PDB entry 5E5A | X-ray diffraction, 2.81 A resolution | chains G and H of the 11 polymer chains in the assembly

# Chain G
Molecule: Histone H2A
Source organism: Xenopus laevis
Reference sequence: Q6AZJ8 (Q6AZJ8_XENLA); residues 0-129 here correspond to UniProt positions 1-130 (UniProt number = residue number + 1)
Amino-acid sequence (130 residues; row label = number of the first residue in the row; numbering starts at 0):
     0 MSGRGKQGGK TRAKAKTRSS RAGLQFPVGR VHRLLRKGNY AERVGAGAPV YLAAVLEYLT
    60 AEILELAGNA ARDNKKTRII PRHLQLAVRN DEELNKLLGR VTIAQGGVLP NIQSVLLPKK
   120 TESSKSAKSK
Not modelled in the structure: 0-13, 119-129

# Chain H
Molecule: Histone H2B 1.1
Source organism: Xenopus laevis
Reference sequence: P02281 (H2B11_XENLA); residues 1-122 here correspond to UniProt positions 5-126 (UniProt number = residue number + 4)
Amino-acid sequence (123 residues; numbered 0 to 122; the number before each row is that of its first residue; numbering starts at 0):
     0 MAKSAPAPKK GSKKAVTKTQ KKDGKKRRKT RKESYAIYVY KVLKQVHPDT GISSKAMSIM
    60 NSFVNDVFER IAGEASRLAH YNKRSTITSR EIQTAVRLLL PGELAKHAVS EGTKAVTKYT
   120 SAK
Not modelled in the structure: 0-27, 122
Construct notes: expression tag (0); conflict Thr29 (Ser33 in P02281)
UniProt features mapped onto this chain:
  - modified residue: Lys2 (N6-acetyllysine), Lys9 (N6-acetyllysine), Ser11 (Phosphoserine), Lys12 (N6-acetyllysine), Lys17 (N6-acetyllysine)
  - glycosylation: Ser109 (O-linked (GlcNAc) serine)
  - cross-link: Lys117 (Glycyl lysine isopeptide (Lys-Gly) (interchain with G-Cter in ubiquitin))

# Chain G / chain H interface
Pairs across the interface (117; chain G residue first):
  Arg17(G) with Tyr118(H)
  Ser19(G) with Lys117(H)
  Arg20(G) with Lys117(H); Tyr118(H), hydrogen bond (backbone-backbone); Ala121(H), hydrogen bond (side chain-backbone)
  Ala21(G) with Ala114(H); Lys117(H); Tyr118(H), hydrophobic
  Gly22(G) with Lys117(H)
  Gln24(G) with Tyr37(H); Lys40(H); Val41(H); Gln44(H)
  Phe25(G) with Tyr37(H); Val41(H), hydrophobic; Val63(H), hydrophobic
  Pro26(G) with Tyr37(H)
  Arg29(G) with Glu32(H), salt bridge; Ser33(H), hydrogen bond (side chain-backbone); Tyr37(H)
  Val30(G) with Phe67(H), hydrophobic
  Arg32(G) with Glu32(H), salt bridge
  Leu33(G) with Tyr34(H); Phe67(H), hydrophobic
  Leu34(G) with Phe67(H); Ala71(H), hydrophobic
  Tyr39(G) with Phe67(H); Ala71(H); Gly72(H); Ser75(H), hydrogen bond (backbone-side chain); Ile86(H), hydrophobic
  Ala40(G) with Ser84(H); Ile86(H), hydrophobic
  Glu41(G) with Ser84(H), hydrogen bond (backbone-backbone)
  Arg42(G) with Ser84(H), hydrogen bond (backbone-backbone); Thr85(H); Ile86(H), hydrogen bond (backbone-backbone)
  Val43(G) with Ile86(H)
  Gly44(G) with Thr85(H); Ile86(H), hydrogen bond (backbone-backbone)
  Gly46(G) with Ser88(H)
  Ala47(G) with Ile86(H); Thr87(H); Ser88(H); Ile91(H), hydrophobic
  Val49(G) with Ala114(H); Val115(H), hydrophobic; Tyr118(H), hydrophobic
  Tyr50(G) with Ser88(H); Ile91(H), hydrophobic; Gln92(H), hydrogen bond; Val108(H); Gly111(H); Thr112(H); Val115(H), hydrophobic
  Leu51(G) with Phe67(H), hydrophobic; Ile70(H), hydrophobic
  Ala53(G) with Glu110(H); Gly111(H); Ala114(H), hydrophobic
  Val54(G) with Ile70(H), hydrophobic; Val95(H), hydrophobic; Ala107(H)
  Leu55(G) with Val63(H); Val66(H), hydrophobic; Phe67(H)
  Glu56(G) with Val41(H)
  Tyr57(G) with Leu103(H); His106(H); Ala107(H)
  Leu58(G) with Phe62(H), hydrophobic; Val66(H), hydrophobic
  Thr59(G) with Met59(H); Val63(H)
  Ala60(G) with Val41(H), hydrophobic
  Glu61(G) with Leu103(H)
  Ile62(G) with Phe62(H), hydrophobic
  Leu63(G) with Val38(H); Val41(H), hydrophobic; Leu42(H); Val45(H), hydrophobic; His46(H)
  Glu64(G) with His46(H), hydrogen bond (backbone-side chain)
  Gly67(G) with His46(H)
  Asn68(G) with His46(H)
  Thr76(G) with Thr49(H); Gly50(H), hydrogen bond (backbone-backbone)
  Arg77(G) with Gly50(H); Ile51(H); Ser52(H)
  Ile78(G) with Thr49(H); Gly50(H), hydrogen bond (backbone-backbone); Ile51(H); Ser52(H), hydrogen bond (backbone-backbone); Ala55(H)
  Ile79(G) with Ser52(H); Ala55(H)
  Pro80(G) with Ser52(H); Lys54(H); Ala55(H); Ile58(H), hydrophobic
  Leu83(G) with Ala55(H); Ile58(H), hydrophobic; Met59(H), hydrophobic
  Glu92(G) with Pro100(H); Gly101(H); Glu102(H), hydrogen bond (side chain-backbone); Leu103(H), hydrogen bond (side chain-backbone)
  Leu93(G) with Leu103(H), hydrophobic
  Lys95(G) with Pro100(H)
  Leu96(G) with Arg69(H), hydrogen bond (backbone-side chain); Leu99(H), hydrophobic
  Leu97(G) with Arg69(H)
  Val100(G) with Asp65(H); Arg69(H)
  Ile102(G) with Ile58(H), hydrophobic
  Ala103(G) with Ile58(H)
Also at the interface, not in a pair above, chain G (54 interface residues in all): Leu23, Gln104
Also at the interface, not in a pair above, chain H (57 interface residues in all): Asp48, Glu68, His79, Leu98

# Overview
54 residues of chain G face 57 of chain H across their interface, with 16 hydrogen bonds and 2 salt bridges.
Polar contacts include Arg29(G)-Glu32(H), Arg32(G)-Glu32(H) and Arg20(G)-Ala121(H).
Chain G is Histone H2A and chain H is Histone H2B 1.1, both from Xenopus laevis; the structure, Crystal
structure of the chromatin-tethering domain of Human cytomegalovirus IE1 protein bound to the nucleosome core
..., was determined by X-ray diffraction.
